Entry 7KTS (electron microscopy, 19.09 A resolution (very low resolution: no residue pairs are listed; an interface is given only as per-side residue counts)); this record covers chains I and J of the 13 polymer chains in the assembly.

== Chain I ==
Protein: Transcription initiation protein SPT3 homolog
From: Homo sapiens
UniProtKB: O75486 (SUPT3_HUMAN); residue numbers follow UniProt; this construct covers 1-156, 187-317
Sequence (317 residues; each row starts with the number of its first residue; X marks 12 residues of unknown identity (built as UNK)):
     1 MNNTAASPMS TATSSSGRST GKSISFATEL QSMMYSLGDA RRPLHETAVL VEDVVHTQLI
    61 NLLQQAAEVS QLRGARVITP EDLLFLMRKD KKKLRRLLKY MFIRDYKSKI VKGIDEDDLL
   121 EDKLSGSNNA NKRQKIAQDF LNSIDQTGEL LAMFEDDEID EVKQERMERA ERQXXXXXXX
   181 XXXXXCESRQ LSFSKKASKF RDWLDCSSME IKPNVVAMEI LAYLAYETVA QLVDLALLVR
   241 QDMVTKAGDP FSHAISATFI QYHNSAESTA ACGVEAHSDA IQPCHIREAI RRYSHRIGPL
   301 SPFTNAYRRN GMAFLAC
Disordered / not traced: 1-22, 113-127, 157-173, 186, 259-277

== Chain J ==
Protein: Transcriptional adapter 1
From: Homo sapiens
UniProtKB: Q96BN2 (TADA1_HUMAN); numbering as in UniProt (aligned over 1-335)
Sequence (335 residues; each row starts with the number of its first residue):
     1 MATFVSELEA AKKNLSEALG DNVKQYWANL KLWFKQKISK EEFDLEAHRL LTQDNVHSHN
    61 DFLLAILTRC QILVSTPDGA GSLPWPGGSA AKPGKPKGKK KLSSVRQKFD HRFQPQNPLS
   121 GAQQFVAKDP QDDDDLKLCS HTMMLPTRGQ LEGRMIVTAY EHGLDNVTEE AVSAVVYAVE
   181 NHLKDILTSV VSRRKAYRLR DGHFKYAFGS NVTPQPYLKN SVVAYNNLIE SPPAFTAPCA
   241 GQNPASHPPP DDAEQQAALL LACSGDTLPA SLPPVNMYDL FEALQVHREV IPTHTVYALN
   301 IERIITKLWH PNHEELQQDK VHRQRLAAKE GLLLC
Disordered / not traced: 1-103, 234-247, 332-335

== Chain I / chain J interface ==
At this resolution (19 A) residue pairs are not listed: 31 residues of chain I and 32 of chain J lie at the interface.

== In short ==
31 residues of chain I face 32 of chain J across their interface.
Chain I is Transcription initiation protein SPT3 homolog and chain J is Transcriptional adapter 1, both from
Homo sapiens; the structure, Negative stain EM structure of the human SAGA coactivator complex (TRRAP, core,
splicing module), was determined by electron microscopy together with 7KTR from the same study.
